PDB entry 7EDI | electron microscopy, 3.30 A resolution | chains B and C of the 3 polymer chains in the assembly

[Chain B (and C)]
Protein: Spike glycoprotein
Source organism: Severe acute respiratory syndrome coronavirus 2
Notes: chain C of this document is another copy of the same molecule, construct and numbering; everything in this record applies to it too
Reference sequence: P0DTC2 (SPIKE_SARS2); aligned to UniProt positions 16-1205 over residues 16-1205 (the alignment contains insertions or deletions, so no single offset holds)
Amino-acid sequence (1286 residues; row label = number of the first residue in the row; numbers below 1 keep their minus sign (Met-5 is residue -5)):
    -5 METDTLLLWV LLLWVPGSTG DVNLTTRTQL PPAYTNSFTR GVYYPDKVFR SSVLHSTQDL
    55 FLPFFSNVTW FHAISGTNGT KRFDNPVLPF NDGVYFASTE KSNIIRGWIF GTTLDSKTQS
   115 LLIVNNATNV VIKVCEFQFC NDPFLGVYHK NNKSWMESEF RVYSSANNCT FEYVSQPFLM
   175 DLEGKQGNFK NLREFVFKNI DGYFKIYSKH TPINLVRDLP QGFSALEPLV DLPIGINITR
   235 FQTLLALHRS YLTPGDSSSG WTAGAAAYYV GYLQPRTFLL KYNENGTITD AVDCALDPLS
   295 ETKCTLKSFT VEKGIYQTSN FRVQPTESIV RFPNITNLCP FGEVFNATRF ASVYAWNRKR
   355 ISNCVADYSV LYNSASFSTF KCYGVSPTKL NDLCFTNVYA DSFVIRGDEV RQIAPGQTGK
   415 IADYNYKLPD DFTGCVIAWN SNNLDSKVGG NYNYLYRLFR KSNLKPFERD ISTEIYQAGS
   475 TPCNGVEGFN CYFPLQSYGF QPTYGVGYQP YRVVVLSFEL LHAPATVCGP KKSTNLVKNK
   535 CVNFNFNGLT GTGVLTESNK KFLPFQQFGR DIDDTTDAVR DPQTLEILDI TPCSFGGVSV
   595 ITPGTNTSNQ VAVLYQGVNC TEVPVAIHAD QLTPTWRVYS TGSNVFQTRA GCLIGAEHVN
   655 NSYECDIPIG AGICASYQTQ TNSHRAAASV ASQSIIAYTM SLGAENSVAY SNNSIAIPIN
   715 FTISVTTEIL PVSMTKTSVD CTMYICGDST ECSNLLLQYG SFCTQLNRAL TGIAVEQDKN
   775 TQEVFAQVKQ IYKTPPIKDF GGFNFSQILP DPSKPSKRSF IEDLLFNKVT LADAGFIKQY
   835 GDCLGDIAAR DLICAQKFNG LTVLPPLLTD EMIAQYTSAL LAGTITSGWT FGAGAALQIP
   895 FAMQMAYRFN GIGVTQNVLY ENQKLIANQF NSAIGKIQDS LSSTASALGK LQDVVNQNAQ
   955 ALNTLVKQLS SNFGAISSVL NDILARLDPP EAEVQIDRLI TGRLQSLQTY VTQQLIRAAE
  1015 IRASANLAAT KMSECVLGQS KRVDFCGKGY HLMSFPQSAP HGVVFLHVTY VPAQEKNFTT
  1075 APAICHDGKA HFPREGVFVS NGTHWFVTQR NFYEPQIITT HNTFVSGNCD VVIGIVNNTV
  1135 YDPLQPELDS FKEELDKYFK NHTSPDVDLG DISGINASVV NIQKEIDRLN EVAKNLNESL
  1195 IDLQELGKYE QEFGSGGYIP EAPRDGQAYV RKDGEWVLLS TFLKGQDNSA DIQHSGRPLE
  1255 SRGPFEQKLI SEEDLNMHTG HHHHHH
Disordered / not traced: -5 to 26, 67-78, 142-151, 174-183, 240-259, 619-635, 673-687, 825-841, 1144-1280 (chain C: -5 to 26, 67-78, 140-151, 174-183, 209-213, 240-259, 619-637, 673-687, 826-841, 1144-1280)
Construct notes: initiating methionine (-5); expression tag (-4 to 15, 1206-1280); conflict Tyr498 (Asn501 in P0DTC2), Asp567 (Ala570 in P0DTC2), Gly611 (Asp614 in P0DTC2), His678 (Pro681 in P0DTC2), Ala680 (Arg683 in P0DTC2), Ala682 (Arg685 in P0DTC2), Ile713 (Thr716 in P0DTC2), Ala979 (Ser982 in P0DTC2), Pro983 (Lys986 in P0DTC2), Pro984 (Val987 in P0DTC2), His1115 (Asp1118 in P0DTC2)
Cystine bridges: Cys129-Cys163, Cys288-Cys298, Cys333-Cys358, Cys376-Cys429, Cys388-Cys522, Cys535-Cys587, Cys614-Cys646, Cys659-Cys668, Cys735-Cys757, Cys740-Cys746, Cys1029-Cys1040, Cys1079-Cys1123
Glycans and other covalent adducts: N-acetylglucosamine (NAG) linked to Asn61, Asn120, Asn162, Asn231, Asn279, Asn328, Asn340, Asn600, Asn613, Asn654, Asn706, Asn714, Asn798, Asn1071, Asn1095, Asn1131

[Chain B / chain C interface]
Residue-residue contacts (125):
  Asn314(B) with Asp734(C), hydrogen bond; Met737(C), hydrogen bond
  Arg316(B) with Asp742(C), salt bridge
  Arg354(B) with Gly196(C), hydrogen bond (side chain-backbone); Tyr197(C); Pro227(C), hydrogen bond (side chain-backbone); Ile228(C); Gly229(C)
  Gly378(B) with Arg980(C); Leu981(C)
  Val379(B) with Arg980(C)
  Ser380(B) with Arg980(C), hydrogen bond (backbone-backbone); Leu981(C); Asp982(C)
  Lys383(B) with Leu978(C), hydrogen bond (side chain-backbone); Ala979(C); Leu981(C)
  Asn391(B) with Tyr197(C), hydrogen bond
  Asn478(B) with Tyr366(C)
  Leu514(B) with Arg980(C)
  Lys555(B) with Phe43(C); Asn279(C), hydrogen bond
  Phe556(B) with Phe43(C), hydrophobic
  Phe559(B) with Lys41(C); Glu221(C); Pro222(C)
  Gln560(B) with Lys41(C); Phe43(C)
  Gln561(B) with Lys41(C)
  Phe562(B) with Val42(C), hydrophobic; Phe43(C), hydrogen bond (backbone-backbone)
  Gly563(B) with Phe43(C)
  Arg564(B) with Val42(C); Phe43(C), hydrogen bond (backbone-backbone); Arg44(C)
  Asp565(B) with Ser45(C); Val47(C)
  Asp567(B) with Lys961(C), salt bridge
  Pro586(B) with Phe852(C), hydrophobic
  Phe589(B) with Met737(C), hydrophobic; Gln850(C); Lys851(C)
  Gly611(B) with Ile847(C); Gln850(C), hydrogen bond (backbone-side chain)
  Val612(B) with Ile847(C)
  Thr642(B) with Ile847(C)
  Arg643(B) with Arg844(C); Leu846(C); Ile847(C)
  Ala644(B) with Pro859(C), hydrophobic
  Pro662(B) with Leu861(C), hydrophobic
  Ala665(B) with Pro860(C), hydrogen bond (backbone-backbone); Leu861(C); Thr863(C)
  Gly666(B) with Leu861(C), hydrogen bond (backbone-backbone); Thr863(C)
  Met694(B) with Leu862(C), hydrophobic; Met866(C), hydrophobic
  Leu696(B) with Met866(C), hydrophobic; Gln869(C)
  Ala698(B) with Gln784(C); Ile785(C), hydrogen bond (backbone-backbone)
  Glu699(B) with Ile785(C); Lys787(C)
  Asn700(B) with Gln784(C), hydrogen bond; Ile785(C), hydrogen bond (backbone-backbone); Tyr786(C); Lys787(C)
  Val702(B) with Tyr786(C), hydrophobic; Thr880(C)
  Ala703(B) with Gln892(C)
  Tyr704(B) with Pro789(C), hydrophobic; Asp793(C); Phe794(C); Thr880(C); Pro894(C), hydrophobic
  Asn706(B) with Pro894(C)
  Ser708(B) with Gln892(C); Pro894(C)
  Ile709(B) with Gln892(C); Ile893(C), hydrophobic
  Ala710(B) with Leu891(C); Gln892(C)
  Pro712(B) with Leu891(C), hydrophobic
  Thr958(B) with Gln759(C)
  Gln962(B) with Gly754(C); Ser755(C), hydrogen bond (side chain-backbone); Phe756(C)
  Ser965(B) with Gly754(C)
  Asn966(B) with Gln752(C)
  Phe967(B) with Gln752(C), hydrogen bond (backbone-backbone); Tyr753(C)
  Gly968(B) with Gln752(C)
  Arg992(B) with Tyr753(C); Asp991(C), salt bridge
  Gln999(B) with Gln999(C), hydrogen bond; Gln1002(C), hydrogen bond
  Ile1010(B) with Ile1010(C), hydrophobic
  Arg1036(B) with Thr1024(C); Arg1036(C)
  Asp1038(B) with Gly886(C); Leu1031(C)
  Lys1042(B) with Gly886(C), hydrogen bond (side chain-backbone); Ala887(C), hydrogen bond (side chain-backbone)
  Gly1043(B) with Ala887(C)
  Glu1069(B) with Ala889(C); Leu891(C)
  Asn1071(B) with Gln892(C), hydrogen bond
  Thr1074(B) with Met897(C)
  Ala1075(B) with Met897(C)
  Pro1076(B) with Met897(C); Tyr914(C)
  Phe1086(B) with Gln910(C); Asn911(C); Tyr914(C), hydrophobic
  Pro1087(B) with Gln910(C), hydrogen bond (backbone-side chain)
  Val1091(B) with Tyr901(C)
  Arg1104(B) with Trp883(C); Tyr901(C)
  Phe1118(B) with Thr909(C); Asn911(C)
  Ser1120(B) with Asn911(C), hydrogen bond
  Val1125(B) with Glu915(C)
  Ile1127(B) with Gln917(C)
  Leu1138(B) with Glu1141(C)
Also at the interface, not in a pair above, chain B (94 interface residues in all): Thr390, Tyr393, Glu513, Lys554, Ile566, Asp568, Thr569, Asp571, Asn613, Gln641, Gly664, Gly697, Ser701, Ser705, Ser1000, Thr1003, Thr1006, Gln1007, Val1037, Tyr1044, Val1065, Glu1089, Gly1090, Val1126
Also at the interface, not in a pair above, chain C (88 interface residues in all): Tyr38, Gly280, Lys783, Tyr870, Ser881, Gly888, Phe895, Asn904, Ser964, Thr1006, Leu1009, Ser1027, Glu1028

[In short]
The interface between chain B and chain C involves 94 residues on one side and 88 on the other; the contacts
include 25 hydrogen bonds and 3 salt bridges. Polar pairs include Arg316(B)-Asp742(C), Asp567(B)-Lys961(C) and
Arg992(B)-Asp991(C).
Both chains are Spike glycoprotein (Severe acute respiratory syndrome coronavirus 2). Entry 7EDI (Cryo-EM
structure of SARS-CoV-2 S-UK variant (B.1.1.7), two RBD-up conformation) was determined by electron microscopy
(same publication as 7EDF, 7EDG, 7EDH, 7EDJ and 7EH5).
